6BDF - chains A and N of the 28 polymer chains in the assembly; structure by electron microscopy, 2.80 A resolution.

# Chain A
Protein: Proteasome subunit alpha
From: Thermoplasma acidophilum
Notes: EC 3.4.25.1
UniProtKB: P25156 (PSA_THEAC); residues 1-233 here = UniProt positions 1-233
Amino-acid sequence (233 residues; row label = number of the first residue in the row):
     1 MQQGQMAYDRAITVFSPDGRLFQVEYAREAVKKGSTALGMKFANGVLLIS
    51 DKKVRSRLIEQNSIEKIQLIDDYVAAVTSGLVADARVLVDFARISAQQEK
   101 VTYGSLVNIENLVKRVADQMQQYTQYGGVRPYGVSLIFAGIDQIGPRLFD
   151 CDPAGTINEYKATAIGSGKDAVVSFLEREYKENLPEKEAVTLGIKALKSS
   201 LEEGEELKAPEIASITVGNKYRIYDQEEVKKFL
Not modelled in the structure: 1-12
UniProt features mapped onto this chain:
  - mutagenesis: Met1 to Ile12 (Markedly increases peptidolytic activity. Designated open-gate mutant), Lys66 (K66A: Prevents PAN to associate with the proteasome and stimulate gate opening), Leu81 (L81A/E/G: Prevents PAN to stimulate gate opening), Val82 (V82A: No effect on PAN's ability to stimulate gate opening; V82D/G: Prevents PAN to stimulate gate opening)

# Chain N
Protein: Proteasome subunit beta
From: Thermoplasma acidophilum
Notes: EC 3.4.25.1
UniProtKB: P28061 (PSB_THEAC); residues -7 to 203 here correspond to UniProt positions 1-211 (UniProt number = residue number + 8)
Amino-acid sequence (211 residues; each row starts with the number of its first residue; numbers below 1 keep their minus sign (Met-7 is residue -7)):
    -7 MNQTLETGTTTVGITLKDAVIMATERRVTMENFIMHKNGKKLFQIDTYTG
    43 MTIAGLVGDAQVLVRYMKAELELYRLQRRVNMPIEAVATLLSNMLNQVKY
    93 MPYMVQLLVGGIDTAPHVFSIDAAGGSVEDIYASTGSGSPFVYGVLESQY
   143 SEKMTVDEGVDLVIRAISAAKQRDSASGGMIDVAVITRKDGYVQLPTDQI
   193 ESRIRKLGLIL
Not modelled in the structure: -7 to 0, 202-203
UniProt features mapped onto this chain:
  - active site: Thr1 (Nucleophile)

# Interface between chain A and chain N
Pairs across the interface (14):
  Glu99(A) - Arg70(N)  salt bridge
  Val101(A) - Asn85(N)  hydrogen bond (backbone-side chain)
  Thr102(A) - Thr81(N)
  Thr102(A) - Asn85(N)  hydrogen bond (backbone-side chain)
  Tyr103(A) - Glu62(N)
  Tyr103(A) - Met74(N)  hydrophobic
  Tyr103(A) - Ala78(N)
  Tyr103(A) - Thr81(N)
  Tyr103(A) - Leu82(N)  hydrophobic
  Val107(A) - Tyr66(N)
  Asn108(A) - Arg70(N)  hydrogen bond (side chain-backbone)
  Glu110(A) - Arg71(N)  salt bridge
  Asn111(A) - Gln69(N)
  Asn111(A) - Arg70(N)
Also at the interface, not in a pair above, chain A (11 interface residues in all): Gly104, Lys114, Arg115
Also at the interface, not in a pair above, chain N (12 interface residues in all): Val72, Pro75

# Overview
11 residues of chain A and 12 residues of chain N are in contact; the contacts include 3 hydrogen bonds and 2
salt bridges. Among the polar pairs are Glu99(A)-Arg70(N), Glu110(A)-Arg71(N) and Val101(A)-Asn85(N).
Chain A is Proteasome subunit alpha and chain N is Proteasome subunit beta, both from Thermoplasma
acidophilum; the structure, 2.8 A resolution reconstruction of the Thermoplasma acidophilum 20S proteasome
using cryo-electron microscopy, was determined by electron microscopy.
